Entry 6RIY (X-ray diffraction, 1.63 A resolution); this record covers chain A.

[Chain A]
Name: Replicative DNA helicase
From: Mycobacterium chimaera
Notes: EC 3.6.4.12; engineered mutation(s): C1A, N145A, +1A
UniProt: A0A220Y4A5 (A0A220Y4A5_9MYCO); residues 1-144 here correspond to UniProt positions 233-376 (UniProt number = residue number + 232)
Amino-acid sequence (146 residues; row label = number of the first residue in the row):
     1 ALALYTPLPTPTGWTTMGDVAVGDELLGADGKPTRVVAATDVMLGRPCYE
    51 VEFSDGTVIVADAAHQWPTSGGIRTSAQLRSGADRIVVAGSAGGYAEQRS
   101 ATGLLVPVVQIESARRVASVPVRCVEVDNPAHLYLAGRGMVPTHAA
Not modelled in the structure: 90-105
Construct notes: expression tag (145-146)
Reported in the primary citation:
  - catalytic residues: His-65, Cys-124, Val-125, Thr-143

[In short]
From the paper: catalytic residues His-65, Cys-124 and Val-125 among others.
Chain A is Replicative DNA helicase (Mycobacterium chimaera); the structure, Crystal structure of MchDnaB-1
intein (N145AA), was determined by X-ray diffraction together with 6RIX and 6RIZ from the same study.
